Entry 4R57 (X-ray diffraction, 2.08 A resolution); this record covers chains A and C of the 4 polymer chains in the assembly.

[Chain A (and C)]
Protein: Spermidine n1-acetyltransferase
Organism: Vibrio cholerae O1 biovar El Tor
Notes: chain C of this document is another copy of the same molecule, construct and numbering; everything in this record applies to it too
Reference sequence: Q9KL03 (Q9KL03_VIBCH); numbering as in UniProt (aligned over 1-173)
Chain sequence (176 residues; row label = number of the first residue in the row; numbers below 1 keep their minus sign (Ser-2 is residue -2)):
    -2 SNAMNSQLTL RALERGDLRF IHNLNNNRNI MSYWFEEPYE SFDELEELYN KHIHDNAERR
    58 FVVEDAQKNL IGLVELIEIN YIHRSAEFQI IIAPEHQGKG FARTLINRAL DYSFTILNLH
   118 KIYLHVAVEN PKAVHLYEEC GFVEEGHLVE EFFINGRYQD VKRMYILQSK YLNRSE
Disordered / not traced: -2 to 1, 172-173
Construct notes: expression tag (-2 to 0)
Curated features (UniProtKB/Swiss-Prot):
  - active site: Tyr134 (Proton donor)
  - binding site (spermine): Met28, Glu33, Glu41, His49 to Asp52, Glu84 to Gln86
  - binding site (Mg(2+)): Glu33, Glu75
  - binding site (spermidine): Glu33, Glu41
  - binding site (acetyl-CoA): Ile87 to Ile89, Gln94 to Arg100, Asn127 to Glu136
  - site: Glu84 (Could be important for selectivity toward long polyamines)
Residues lining bound ligands: acetyl coenzyme A (ACO): Tyr30, Trp31, Phe85, Gln86, Ile87, Ile88, Ile89, His93, Gln94, Gly95, Lys96, Gly97, Phe98, Ala99, Arg100, His122, Val123, Asn127, Lys129, Ala130, His132, Leu133, Tyr134, Glu136
Reported in the primary citation:
  - binding site for acetyl coenzyme A: Tyr30, Ile87, Ile89, Gly95, Gly97, Phe98, Ala99, Arg100, Lys129, His132, Tyr134
  - catalytic residues: Tyr134 (citing earlier work)
  - conformationally variable residues (loop rearrangement): Tyr30, Phe32
  - specificity-determining residues: Glu33, Glu75, Glu84 (proposed by the authors, not directly observed)

[How chain A and chain C interact]
Contacting residue pairs - 32 pairs, chain A then chain C:
  Ala9(A) with Asn23(C); Tyr36(C), hydrophobic
  Leu10(A) with Ser38(C), hydrogen bond (backbone-side chain)
  Glu11(A) with His19(C), salt bridge; Glu37(C); Ser38(C); Phe39(C), hydrogen bond (side chain-backbone)
  Arg12(A) with Asp40(C), salt bridge
  Tyr46(A) with Ser38(C), hydrogen bond; Asp40(C), hydrogen bond
  Ile50(A) with Asp40(C); Glu41(C)
  Arg56(A) with Glu34(C), salt bridge; Tyr36(C)
  Arg57(A) with Tyr36(C), hydrogen bond (backbone-side chain)
  Phe58(A) with Tyr36(C), hydrophobic
  Asp108(A) with Arg25(C), salt bridge
  Tyr109(A) with Glu34(C), hydrogen bond; Pro35(C); Tyr36(C)
  Phe111(A) with Phe150(C)
  Thr112(A) with Arg25(C), hydrogen bond; Phe150(C); Asn152(C); Gly153(C), hydrogen bond (backbone-backbone)
  Ile113(A) with Arg25(C); Glu34(C); Pro35(C), hydrophobic
  Leu114(A) with Glu34(C)
  Asn115(A) with Phe150(C); Tyr155(C), hydrogen bond
  Gln165(A) with Phe150(C)
Interface residues without a listed pair, chain A (18 interface residues in all): Leu169
Interface residues without a listed pair, chain C (16 interface residues in all): Ile151

[In short]
18 residues of chain A face 16 of chain C across their interface, with 9 hydrogen bonds and 4 salt bridges.
Polar pairs include Glu11(A)-His19(C), Arg12(A)-Asp40(C) and Arg56(A)-Glu34(C). Ligands of chain A: acetyl
coenzyme A. The paper reports the catalytic residue Tyr134(A); a binding site for acetyl coenzyme A at
Tyr30(A), Ile87(A) and Ile89(A) among others.
Chain A and chain C are both Spermidine n1-acetyltransferase (Vibrio cholerae O1 biovar El Tor); the
structure, Crystal structure of spermidine N-acetyltransferase from Vibrio cholerae in complex with
acetyl-CoA, was determined by X-ray diffraction, deposited together with 4R87, 4NCZ, 4MI4, 4MHD and 4JJX.
